9AVV - chains D and G of the 7 polymer chains in the assembly; structure by electron microscopy, 2.09 A resolution.

Chain D:
Name: Acetylcholine receptor subunit delta
From: Bos taurus
UniProtKB: P04759 (ACHD_BOVIN); numbering as in UniProt (aligned over 22-516)
Sequence (495 residues; numbered 22 to 516; the number before each row is that of its first residue):
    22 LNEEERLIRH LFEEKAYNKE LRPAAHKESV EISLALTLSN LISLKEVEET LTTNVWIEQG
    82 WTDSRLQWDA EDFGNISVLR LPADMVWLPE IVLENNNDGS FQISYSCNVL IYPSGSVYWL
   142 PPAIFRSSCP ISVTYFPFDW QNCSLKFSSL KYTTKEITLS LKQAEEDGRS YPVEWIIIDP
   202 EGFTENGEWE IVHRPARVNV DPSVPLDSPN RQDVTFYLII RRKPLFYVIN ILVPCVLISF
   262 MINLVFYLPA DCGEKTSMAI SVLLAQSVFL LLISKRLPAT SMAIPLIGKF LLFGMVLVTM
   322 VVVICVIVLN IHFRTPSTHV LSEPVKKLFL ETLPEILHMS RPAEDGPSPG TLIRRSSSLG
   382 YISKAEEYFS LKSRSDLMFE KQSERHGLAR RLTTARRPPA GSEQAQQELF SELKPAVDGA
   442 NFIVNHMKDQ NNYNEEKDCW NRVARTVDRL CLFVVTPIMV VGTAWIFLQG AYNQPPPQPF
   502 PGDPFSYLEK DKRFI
Unresolved in the structure: 360-425
Swiss-Prot annotation at these positions:
  - modified residue: Tyr389 (Phosphotyrosine)
  - glycosylation (N-linked (GlcNAc...) asparagine): Asn96, Asn163
Disulfides: Cys150-Cys164
Glycans and other covalent adducts: N-acetylglucosamine (NAG) linked to Asn96, Asn163

Chain G:
Name: Toxin
From: synthetic construct
Sequence (62 residues; row label = number of the first residue in the row; numbers below 1 keep their minus sign (Gly-1 is residue -1)):
    -1 GSMICYNQQS SQPPTTKTCS ETSCYKKTWR DHRGTIIERG CGCPKVKPGI KLHCCRTDKC
    59 NN
Disulfides: Cys3-Cys22, Cys17-Cys39, Cys41-Cys52, Cys53-Cys58

Interface between chain D and chain G:
Pairs across the interface (16; chain D residue first):
  Thr58(D) with His30(G)
  Trp77(D) with His30(G)
  Leu141(D) with His30(G)
  Ile198(D) with His30(G)
  Asp200(D) with Trp27(G); Asp29(G)
  Pro201(D) with Arg28(G); Lys45(G); Pro46(G); Gly47(G); Ile48(G), hydrophobic
  Glu202(D) with Lys25(G), salt bridge; Trp27(G); Lys45(G), hydrogen bond (backbone-side chain); Ile48(G)
  Phe204(D) with Lys45(G), hydrogen bond (backbone-side chain)
Interface residues without a listed pair, chain D (13 interface residues in all): Glu79, Tyr139, Tyr192, Ile199, Gly203

Summary:
13 residues of chain D and 9 residues of chain G are in contact, with 2 hydrogen bonds and 1 salt bridge.
Polar contacts include Glu202(D)-Lys25(G), Glu202(D)-Lys45(G) and Phe204(D)-Lys45(G). N-acetylglucosamine is
covalently linked to Asn96(D) and Asn163(D).
Here chain D is Acetylcholine receptor subunit delta (Bos taurus) and chain G is Toxin (synthetic construct).
Entry 9AVV (Bovine adult muscle nAChR resting state) was determined by electron microscopy, deposited together
with 9AVU, 9AWJ and 9AWK.
